7OKE - chains A and B; structure by X-ray diffraction, 1.48 A resolution.

== Chain A ==
Protein: B-cell lymphoma 6 protein
Source organism: Homo sapiens
UniProtKB: P41182 (BCL6_HUMAN); residues 5-129 here = UniProt positions 5-129
Amino-acid sequence (128 residues; each row starts with the number of its first residue):
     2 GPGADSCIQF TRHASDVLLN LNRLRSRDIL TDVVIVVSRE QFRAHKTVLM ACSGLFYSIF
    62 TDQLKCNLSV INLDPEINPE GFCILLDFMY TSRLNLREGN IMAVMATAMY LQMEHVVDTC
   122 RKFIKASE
Not modelled in the structure: 2-4
Construct notes: expression tag (2-4)
Residues lining bound ligands: VHQ (2-chloranyl-4-[(1-methyl-2-oxidanylidene-quinolin-6-yl)amino]pyridine-3-carbonitrile): Asn21, Arg24, Leu25, Met51, Ala52, Cys53, Ser54, Gly55, Tyr58, Gln113, Met114, Glu115
UniProt features mapped onto this chain:
  - mutagenesis: Asn21 (N21K: Abolishes interaction with NCOR2 and HDAC2, no effect on interaction with CTBP1 and transcriptional autoinhibition; when associated with A-116 and 376-Q--Q-379), Ser59 (S59A: Abolished ubiquitination by the SCF(FBXL17) complex), His116 (H116A: Abolishes interaction with NCOR2 and HDAC2, no effect on interaction with CTBP1 and transcriptional autoinhibition; when associated with K-21 and 376-Q--Q-379)
What the authors report for this chain:
  - binding site for VHQ: Asn21, Met51, Tyr58, Glu115

== Chain B ==
Protein: Ala-trp-val-ile-pro-ala
Amino-acid sequence (6 residues; numbered 0 to 5; the number before each row is that of its first residue; numbering starts at 0):
     0 AWVIPA

== How chain A and chain B interact ==
Residue-residue contacts (11; chain A residue first):
  Cys8(A) - Pro4(B)
  Ile9(A) - Trp1(B)  hydrophobic
  Ile9(A) - Val2(B)
  Gln10(A) - Ala0(B)
  Gln10(A) - Trp1(B)
  Gln10(A) - Val2(B)  hydrogen bond (backbone-backbone)
  Gln10(A) - Pro4(B)
  Phe11(A) - Ala0(B)
  Phe11(A) - Trp1(B)
  Thr12(A) - Ala0(B)  hydrogen bond (backbone-backbone)
  Thr12(A) - Val2(B)
Interface residues without a listed pair, chain B (5 interface residues in all): Ile3

== Summary ==
The chain A/chain B interface involves 5 residues from each chain; the contacts include 2 hydrogen bonds.
Backbone hydrogen bonds pair Gln10(A)-Val2(B) and Thr12(A)-Ala0(B). Bound to chain A: compound VHQ. From
UniProt: 3 mutagenesis sites on chain A. From the paper: a binding site for VHQ at Asn21(A), Met51(A) and
Tyr58(A) among others.
Chain A is B-cell lymphoma 6 protein (Homo sapiens) and chain B is Ala-trp-val-ile-pro-ala; the structure,
Crystal structure of human BCL6 BTB domain in complex with compound 2, was determined by X-ray diffraction
(same publication as 7OKF, 7OKG, 7OKH, 7OKI, 7OKJ, 7OKK, 7OKL and 7OKM).
